Entry 7C8Z (X-ray diffraction, 2.60 A resolution); this record covers chains A and F of the 6 polymer chains in the assembly.

== Chain A ==
Molecule: Salicylate 5-hydroxylase, large oxygenase component
Organism: Ralstonia sp
Notes: EC 1.14.13.172
UniProtKB: O52379 (NAGG_RALSP); residues 1-423 here = UniProt positions 1-423
Chain sequence (442 residues; each row starts with the number of its first residue; numbers below 1 keep their minus sign (Met-18 is residue -18)):
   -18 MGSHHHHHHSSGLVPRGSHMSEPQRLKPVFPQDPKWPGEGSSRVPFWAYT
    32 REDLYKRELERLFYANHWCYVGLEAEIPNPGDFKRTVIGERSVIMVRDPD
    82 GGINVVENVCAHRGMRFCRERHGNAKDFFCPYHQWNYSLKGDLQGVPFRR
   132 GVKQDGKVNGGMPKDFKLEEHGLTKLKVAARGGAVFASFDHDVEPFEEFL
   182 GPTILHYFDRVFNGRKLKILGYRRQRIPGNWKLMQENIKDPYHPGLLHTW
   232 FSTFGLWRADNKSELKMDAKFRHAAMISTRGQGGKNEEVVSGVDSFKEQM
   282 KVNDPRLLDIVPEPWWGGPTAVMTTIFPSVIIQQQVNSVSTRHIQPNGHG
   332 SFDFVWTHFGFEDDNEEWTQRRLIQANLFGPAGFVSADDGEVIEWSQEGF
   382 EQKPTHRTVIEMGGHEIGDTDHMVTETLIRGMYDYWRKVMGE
Disordered / not traced: -18 to 8, 233-242, 261-282
Sequence notes: initiating methionine (-18); expression tag (-17 to 0)
Curated features (UniProtKB/Swiss-Prot):
  - binding site ([2Fe-2S] cluster): Cys91, His93, Cys111, His114
  - binding site (Fe cation): His224, His229, Asp370
Metal / ion sites: 2Fe-2S cluster Fe: Cys91, His93, His114; Fe ion: His224, His229, Asp370
Residues lining bound ligands: 2Fe-2S cluster (FES): Cys91, His93, Arg94, Met96, Cys111, Tyr113, His114, Gln115, Trp116
From the paper describing this entry:
  - 2Fe-2S cluster coordination: Cys91, His93, Cys111, His114
  - Fe ion coordination: His224, His229, Asp370
  - contacts within the chain: Asp221-His224, Arg323-Phe335 (hydrophobic contact), Arg323-Trp337 (hydrophobic contact), Met304-Arg323 (hydrophobic contact), Ile312-Arg323 (hydrophobic contact), Gln314-Arg323 (hydrogen bond)
  - binding site for Fe ion: Asn218
  - mutagenesis - R323A: abolished expression
  - mutagenesis - S367A: decreased catalytic activity
  - mutagenesis - N218A (40.4 x 10-3 s-1), Q316A (52.9 x 10-3 s-1): unchanged catalytic activity on salicylate
  - catalytic residues: His224, His229, Asp370
  - conformationally variable residues: Asp370

== Chain F ==
Molecule: Salicylate 5-hydroxylase, small oxygenase component
Organism: Ralstonia sp
Notes: EC 1.14.13.172
UniProtKB: O52380 (NAGH_RALSP); numbering as in UniProt (aligned over 1-161)
Chain sequence (161 residues; row label = number of the first residue in the row):
     1 MVDFKTYFELLNLYSDYAMVCDSANWEKWPDFFIETGTYRLQPRENFEQG
    51 LPLCLLALESKAMIRDRVYGVKETMYHDPYYQRHIVGTPRVLSVERDADG
   101 ERITAEASYAVIRTKYDGDSTIFNAGYYRDVIVRTPEGLKLKSRLCVYDS
   151 EMIPNSVIYPI

== How chain A and chain F interact ==
Residue-residue contacts - 15 pairs, chain A then chain F:
  Arg66(A) with Tyr116(F)
  Arg100(A) with Asp78(F), salt bridge; Pro79(F); Tyr116(F)
  Glu101(A) with Pro79(F); Tyr116(F), hydrogen bond
  Arg102(A) with Tyr81(F); Tyr116(F), hydrogen bond (side chain-backbone); Asp117(F), salt bridge
  Phe110(A) with Tyr76(F), hydrophobic
  Pro112(A) with Tyr76(F), hydrophobic
  Gln115(A) with Tyr76(F), hydrogen bond
  Arg205(A) with Asp117(F), salt bridge
  Arg207(A) with Asp117(F), hydrogen bond (side chain-backbone); Asp119(F), salt bridge
Also at the interface, not in a pair above, chain F (8 interface residues in all): Gly118

== Overview ==
The interface between chain A and chain F involves 9 residues on one side and 8 on the other; the contacts
include 4 hydrogen bonds and 4 salt bridges. Polar contacts include Arg100(A)-Asp78(F), Arg102(A)-Asp117(F)
and Arg205(A)-Asp117(F). The paper reports catalytic residues His224(A), His229(A) and Asp370(A); R323A of
chain A abolishes expression; 4 substitutions were tested in all.
Here chain A is Salicylate 5-hydroxylase, large oxygenase component and chain F is Salicylate 5-hydroxylase,
small oxygenase component, both from Ralstonia sp. Entry 7C8Z (Crystal structure of salicylate 5-hydroxylase
NagGH (a Rieske non-heme iron-dependent monooxgenase)) was determined by X-ray diffraction.
